1LCK - chains A and B; structure by X-ray diffraction, 2.50 A resolution.

Chain A:
Molecule: P56==lck== tyrosine kinase
Organism: Homo sapiens
Notes: EC 2.7.1.112; engineered mutation(s): INS(MET 52)
UniProt: P06239 (LCK_HUMAN); residues 53-226 here correspond to UniProt positions 52-225 (UniProt number = residue number - 1)
Chain sequence (175 residues; numbered 52 to 226; the number before each row is that of its first residue):
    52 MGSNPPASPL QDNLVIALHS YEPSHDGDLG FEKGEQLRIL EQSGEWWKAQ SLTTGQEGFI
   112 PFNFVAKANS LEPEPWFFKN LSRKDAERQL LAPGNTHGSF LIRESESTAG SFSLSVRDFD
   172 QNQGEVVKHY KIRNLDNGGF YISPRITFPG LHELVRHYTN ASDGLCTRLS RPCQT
Unresolved in the structure: 52-62

Chain B:
Molecule: Tail phosphopeptide tegq(phospho)yqpqpa
UniProt: P06239 (LCK_HUMAN); residues 502-509 here correspond to UniProt positions 501-508 (UniProt number = residue number - 1)
Chain sequence (9 residues; row label = number of the first residue in the row):
   502 EGQYQPQPA
Modified / non-standard residues: Tyr-505 (o-phosphotyrosine; PTR)

How chain A and chain B interact:
Pairs across the interface (18):
  Arg-134(A) / Tyr-505(B)
  Arg-154(A) / Tyr-505(B)
  Ser-156(A) / Tyr-505(B)
  Glu-157(A) / Tyr-505(B)
  Ser-158(A) / Tyr-505(B)
  Thr-159(A) / Glu-502(B)
  Ser-164(A) / Tyr-505(B)
  Lys-179(A) / Gln-506(B)
  His-180(A) / Tyr-505(B)
  His-180(A) / Gln-506(B)
  Tyr-181(A) / Gln-506(B)
  Lys-182(A) / Gln-508(B)
  Arg-184(A) / Glu-502(B)  salt bridge
  Arg-184(A) / Gln-508(B)
  Ile-193(A) / Pro-509(B)  hydrophobic
  Ser-194(A) / Ala-510(B)
  Pro-195(A) / Ala-510(B)
  Gly-215(A) / Pro-509(B)
Other interface residues (no listed pair), chain A (18 interface residues in all): Glu-155, Leu-216
Other interface residues (no listed pair), chain B (7 interface residues in all): Gln-504

In short:
Chain A and chain B form an interface of 18 and 7 residues respectively; the contacts include 1 salt bridge.
The salt-bridged pair is Arg-184(A)/Glu-502(B).
Chain A is P56==lck== tyrosine kinase (Homo sapiens) and chain B is Tail phosphopeptide tegq(phospho)yqpqpa;
the structure, SH3-SH2 domain fragment of human P56-lck tyrosine kinase complexed with the 10 residue
synthetic phosphotyrosyl peptide ..., was determined by X-ray diffraction.
